PDB entry 5V8F | electron microscopy, 3.90 A resolution | chains 4 and 6 of the 16 polymer chains in the assembly

# Chain 4
Name: DNA replication licensing factor MCM4
Source organism: Saccharomyces cerevisiae (strain ATCC 204508 / S288c)
Notes: EC 3.6.4.12
UniProtKB: P30665 (MCM4_YEAST); residue numbers follow UniProt; this construct covers 1-933
Amino-acid sequence (933 residues; row label = number of the first residue in the row):
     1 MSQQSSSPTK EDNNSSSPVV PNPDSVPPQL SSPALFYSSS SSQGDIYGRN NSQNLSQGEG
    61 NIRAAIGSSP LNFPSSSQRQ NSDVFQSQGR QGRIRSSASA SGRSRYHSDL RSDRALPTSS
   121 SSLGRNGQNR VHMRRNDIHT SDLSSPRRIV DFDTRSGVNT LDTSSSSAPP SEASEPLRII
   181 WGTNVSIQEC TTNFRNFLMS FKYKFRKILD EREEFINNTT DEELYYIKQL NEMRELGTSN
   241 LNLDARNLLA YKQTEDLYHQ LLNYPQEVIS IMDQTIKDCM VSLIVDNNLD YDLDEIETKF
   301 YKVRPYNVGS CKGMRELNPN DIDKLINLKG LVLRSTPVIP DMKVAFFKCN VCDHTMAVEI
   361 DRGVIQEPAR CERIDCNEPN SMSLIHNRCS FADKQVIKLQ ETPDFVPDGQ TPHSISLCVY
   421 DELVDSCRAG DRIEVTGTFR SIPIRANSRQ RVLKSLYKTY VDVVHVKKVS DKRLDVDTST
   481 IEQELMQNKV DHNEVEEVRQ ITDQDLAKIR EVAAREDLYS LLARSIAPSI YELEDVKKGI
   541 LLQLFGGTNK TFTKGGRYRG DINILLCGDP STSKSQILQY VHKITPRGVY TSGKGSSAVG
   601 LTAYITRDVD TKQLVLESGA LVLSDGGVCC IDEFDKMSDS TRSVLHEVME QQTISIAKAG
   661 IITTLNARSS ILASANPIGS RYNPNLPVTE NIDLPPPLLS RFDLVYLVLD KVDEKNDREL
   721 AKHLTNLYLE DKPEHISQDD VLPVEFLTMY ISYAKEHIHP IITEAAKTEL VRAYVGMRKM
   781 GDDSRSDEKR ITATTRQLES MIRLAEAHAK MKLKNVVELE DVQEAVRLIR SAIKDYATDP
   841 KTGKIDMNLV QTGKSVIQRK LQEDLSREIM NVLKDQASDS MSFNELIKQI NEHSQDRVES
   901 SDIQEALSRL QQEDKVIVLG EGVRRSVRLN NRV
Unresolved in the structure: 1-177, 215-217, 847-853, 929-933
UniProt features mapped onto this chain:
  - motif: Ser700 to Asp703 (Arginine finger)
  - binding site (ATP): Gly568 to Ser575
  - modified residue (Phosphoserine): Ser52, Ser56, Ser69
  - mutagenesis: Lys574 (K574A: Loss of MCM2-7 complex helicase activity)
Disulfides: Cys352-Cys371
Small-molecule neighbours:
  - ATP-gamma-S (AGS; phosphothiophosphoric acid-adenylate ester), molecule 1: Ser529, Ile530, Tyr531, Leu533, Pro570, Ser571, Thr572, Ser573, Lys574, Ser575, Gln576, Leu720
  - ATP-gamma-S (AGS), molecule 2: Tyr558, His646, Glu650, Gln651, Pro697, Arg701, Thr795, Arg796, Glu799

# Chain 6
Name: DNA replication licensing factor MCM6
Source organism: Saccharomyces cerevisiae (strain ATCC 204508 / S288c)
Notes: EC 3.6.4.12
UniProtKB: P53091 (MCM6_YEAST); numbering as in UniProt (aligned over 1-1017)
Amino-acid sequence (1017 residues; numbered 1 to 1017; the number before each row is that of its first residue):
     1 MSSPFPADTP SSNRPSNSSP PPSSIGAGFG SSSGLDSQIG SRLHFPSSSQ PHVSNSQTGP
    61 FVNDSTQFSS QRLQTDGSAT NDMEGNEPAR SFKSRALNHV KKVDDVTGEK VREAFEQFLE
   121 DFSVQSTDTG EVEKVYRAQI EFMKIYDLNT IYIDYQHLSM RENGALAMAI SEQYYRFLPF
   181 LQKGLRRVVR KYAPELLNTS DSLKRSEGDE GQADEDEQQD DDMNGSSLPR DSGSSAAPGN
   241 GTSAMATRSI TTSTSPEQTE RVFQISFFNL PTVHRIRDIR SEKIGSLLSI SGTVTRTSEV
   301 RPELYKASFT CDMCRAIVDN VEQSFKYTEP TFCPNPSCEN RAFWTLNVTR SRFLDWQKVR
   361 IQENANEIPT GSMPRTLDVI LRGDSVERAK PGDRCKFTGV EIVVPDVTQL GLPGVKPSST
   421 LDTRGISKTT EGLNSGVTGL RSLGVRDLTY KISFLACHVI SIGSNIGASS PDANSNNRET
   481 ELQMAANLQA NNVYQDNERD QEVFLNSLSS DEINELKEMV KDEHIYDKLV RSIAPAVFGH
   541 EAVKKGILLQ MLGGVHKSTV EGIKLRGDIN ICVVGDPSTS KSQFLKYVVG FAPRSVYTSG
   601 KASSAAGLTA AVVRDEEGGD YTIEAGALML ADNGICCIDE FDKMDISDQV AIHEAMEQQT
   661 ISIAKAGIHA TLNARTSILA AANPVGGRYN RKLSLRGNLN MTAPIMSRFD LFFVILDDCN
   721 EKIDTELASH IVDLHMKRDE AIEPPFSAEQ LRRYIKYART FKPILTKEAR SYLVEKYKEL
   781 RKDDAQGFSR SSYRITVRQL ESMIRLSEAI ARANCVDEIT PSFIAEAYDL LRQSIIRVDV
   841 DDVEMDEEFD NIESQSHAAS GNNDDNDDGT GSGVITSEPP ADIEEGQSEA TARPGTSEKK
   901 KTTVTYDKYV SMMNMIVRKI AEVDREGAEE LTAVDIVDWY LLQKENDLGS LAEYWEERRL
   961 AFKVIKRLVK DRILMEIHGT RHNLRDLENE ENENNKTVYV IHPNCEVLDQ LEPQDSS
Unresolved in the structure: 1-102, 201-259, 422-444, 464-498, 835-901, 979-1017
UniProt features mapped onto this chain:
  - motif: Ser707 to Asp710 (Arginine finger)
  - binding site (ATP): Gly575 to Ser582
  - modified residue: Ser78 (Phosphoserine), Ser249 (Phosphoserine), Ser372 (Phosphoserine), Thr766 (Phosphothreonine)
  - mutagenesis: Lys581 (K581A: Loss of MCM2-7 complex helicase activity)
Small-molecule neighbours:
  - ATP-gamma-S (AGS; phosphothiophosphoric acid-adenylate ester), molecule 1: Phe538, His540, Pro577, Ser578, Thr579, Ser580, Lys581, Ser582, Gln583, Glu640, Asn683, Leu727, Ile731
  - ATP-gamma-S (AGS), molecule 2: Glu657, Gln658, Pro704, Arg708, Val797, Arg798, Glu801

# Chain 4 / chain 6 interface
Contacting residue pairs (125):
  Ser335(4) - Arg375(6)
  Val338(4) - Ile452(6)
  Pro340(4) - Val403(6)  hydrophobic
  Pro340(4) - Tyr450(6)  hydrophobic
  Pro340(4) - Ile452(6)  hydrophobic
  Asp341(4) - Pro417(6)
  Gly363(4) - Pro417(6)
  Gly363(4) - Ser418(6)  hydrogen bond (backbone-backbone)
  Val364(4) - Ser418(6)
  Val364(4) - Thr420(6)
  Val364(4) - Leu421(6)
  Ile365(4) - Ser418(6)  hydrogen bond (backbone-backbone)
  Ile365(4) - Ser419(6)
  Ile365(4) - Thr420(6)  hydrogen bond (backbone-backbone)
  Ile365(4) - Leu421(6)  hydrogen bond (backbone-backbone)
  Gln366(4) - Thr420(6)
  Gln366(4) - Leu421(6)
  Glu367(4) - Ser419(6)
  Glu367(4) - Leu421(6)
  Glu367(4) - Val445(6)
  Ser381(4) - Thr331(6)
  His386(4) - Phe325(6)
  His386(4) - Val403(6)
  His386(4) - Pro405(6)
  His386(4) - Tyr450(6)
  Asn387(4) - Tyr175(6)  hydrogen bond
  Asn387(4) - Ile284(6)
  Asn387(4) - Ile402(6)
  Asn387(4) - Val403(6)
  Arg388(4) - Arg176(6)
  Phe391(4) - Ser281(6)
  Phe391(4) - Val403(6)  hydrophobic
  Phe391(4) - Tyr450(6)  hydrophobic
  Ala392(4) - Ser281(6)
  Asp393(4) - Ser281(6)  hydrogen bond
  Asp393(4) - Glu282(6)
  Lys394(4) - Lys416(6)
  Ser416(4) - Leu412(6)
  Val424(4) - Arg280(6)  hydrogen bond (backbone-side chain)
  Asp425(4) - Arg277(6)
  Asp425(4) - Arg280(6)
  Arg428(4) - Arg277(6)
  Arg428(4) - Pro369(6)
  Arg428(4) - Ser372(6)
  Arg428(4) - Arg375(6)
  Lys458(4) - Leu412(6)
  Tyr460(4) - Val415(6)
  Arg473(4) - Thr370(6)  hydrogen bond (side chain-backbone)
  Asp475(4) - Pro369(6)
  Val476(4) - Pro369(6)  hydrophobic
  Asp477(4) - Arg275(6)  salt bridge
  Thr478(4) - Arg275(6)
  Ser479(4) - Arg280(6)  hydrogen bond
  Thr480(4) - Arg280(6)
  Lys550(4) - His735(6)
  Lys550(4) - Lys737(6)
  Thr551(4) - Lys737(6)  hydrogen bond (backbone-side chain)
  Phe552(4) - Leu734(6)
  Phe552(4) - Lys737(6)
  Phe552(4) - Glu740(6)
  Arg557(4) - Lys586(6)
  Tyr558(4) - Ala536(6)
  Tyr558(4) - Leu734(6)
  Arg607(4) - Arg360(6)
  Lys612(4) - Arg360(6)
  Lys612(4) - Thr376(6)
  Lys612(4) - Asp378(6)  salt bridge
  Gln613(4) - Arg375(6)
  Gln613(4) - Thr376(6)  hydrogen bond
  Leu614(4) - Met373(6)  hydrophobic
  Ser640(4) - Lys601(6)  hydrogen bond (backbone-side chain)
  Glu647(4) - Tyr597(6)  hydrogen bond
  Glu647(4) - Asp639(6)
  Gln651(4) - Ser582(6)
  Gln651(4) - Lys586(6)
  Ser655(4) - Tyr597(6)
  Ser655(4) - Thr598(6)
  Ser655(4) - Ser599(6)  hydrogen bond (side chain-backbone)
  Ser655(4) - Ala602(6)
  Ile656(4) - Ala602(6)  hydrophobic
  Ala657(4) - Ser603(6)
  Ala657(4) - Ser604(6)  hydrogen bond (backbone-backbone)
  Ala659(4) - Ala611(6)
  Ala659(4) - Glu624(6)
  Gly660(4) - Glu624(6)
  Ile662(4) - Val596(6)  hydrophobic
  Ile662(4) - Ala627(6)  hydrophobic
  Ile662(4) - Leu630(6)  hydrophobic
  Thr663(4) - Met373(6)  hydrogen bond
  Thr663(4) - Pro374(6)
  Thr664(4) - Gly371(6)
  Thr664(4) - Ser372(6)
  Thr664(4) - Tyr597(6)
  Leu665(4) - Gly371(6)
  Leu665(4) - Met373(6)  hydrophobic
  Asn666(4) - Gly371(6)
  Pro696(4) - Gly686(6)
  Pro697(4) - Gly687(6)
  Ile762(4) - His735(6)
  Ile762(4) - Met736(6)
  Lys767(4) - Ser729(6)
  Lys767(4) - Val732(6)
  Lys767(4) - Asp733(6)  salt bridge
  Val771(4) - Ala728(6)  hydrophobic
  Tyr774(4) - Ala728(6)  hydrophobic
  Val775(4) - Glu721(6)
  Val775(4) - Thr725(6)
  Arg778(4) - Asp717(6)  salt bridge
  Arg778(4) - Asp718(6)  hydrogen bond (side chain-backbone)
  Arg778(4) - Cys719(6)
  Arg778(4) - Asp724(6)  salt bridge
  Lys779(4) - Glu721(6)
  Asp782(4) - Cys719(6)  hydrogen bond
  Asp787(4) - Arg688(6)
  Asp787(4) - Arg691(6)
  Glu788(4) - Asn690(6)
  Glu788(4) - Lys692(6)  salt bridge
  Thr792(4) - Arg688(6)
  Thr794(4) - Ser578(6)
  Thr794(4) - Asp717(6)
  Thr795(4) - Ser578(6)  hydrogen bond (backbone-side chain)
  Thr795(4) - Ile731(6)
  Leu798(4) - Ala728(6)  hydrophobic
  Leu798(4) - Ile731(6)  hydrophobic
  Glu799(4) - His735(6)  salt bridge
Also at the interface, not in a pair above, chain 4 (89 interface residues in all): Ile339, Met342, Arg362, Cys389, Gln395, Val396, Ala429, Lys554, Gly556, Ile605, Leu616, Asp639, Ser643, Lys658, Ile661, Leu770, Ser784, Arg785, Arg796, Ile802
Also at the interface, not in a pair above, chain 6 (87 interface residues in all): Gln173, Ile279, Gly285, Gln323, Gln362, Ile368, Gln409, Pro413, Lys451, Pro577, Gly607, Glu617, Leu727, Glu743

# Overview
Chain 4 and chain 6 form an interface of 89 and 87 residues respectively; the contacts include 19 hydrogen
bonds and 7 salt bridges. Polar pairs include Asp477(4)-Arg275(6), Lys612(4)-Asp378(6) and
Lys767(4)-Asp733(6). One ATP-gamma-S molecule is bound between chain 4 and chain 6.
Chain 4 is DNA replication licensing factor MCM4 and chain 6 is DNA replication licensing factor MCM6, both
from Saccharomyces cerevisiae (strain ATCC 204508 / S288c); the structure, Structural basis of MCM2-7
replicative helicase loading by ORC-Cdc6 and Cdt1, was determined by electron microscopy.
